PDB entry 6MJ6 | X-ray diffraction, 2.45 A resolution | chains C and D of the 4 polymer chains in the assembly

Chain C:
Name: T cell receptor alpha variable 11, T cell receptor alpha joining 18, Human nkt tcr alpha chain, CHIMERIC PROTEIN, Human nkt tcr alpha chain
Organism: Mus musculus
UniProtKB: chimeric construct of A0A0B4J1J9, K7N5M3: residues 1-92 from A0A0B4J1J9 (A0A0B4J1J9_MOUSE) positions 22-113 (UniProt number = residue number + 21); residues 114-208 from K7N5M3 positions 116-210 (UniProt number = residue number + 2)
Chain sequence (209 residues; numbered 0 to 208; the number before each row is that of its first residue; numbering starts at 0):
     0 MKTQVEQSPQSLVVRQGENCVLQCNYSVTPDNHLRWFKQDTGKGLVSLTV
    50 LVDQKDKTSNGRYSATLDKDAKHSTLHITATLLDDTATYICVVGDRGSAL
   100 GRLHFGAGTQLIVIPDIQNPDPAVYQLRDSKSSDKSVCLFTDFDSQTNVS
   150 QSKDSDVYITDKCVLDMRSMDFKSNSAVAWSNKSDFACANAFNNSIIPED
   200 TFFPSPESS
Unresolved in the structure: 0-1, 182-184, 205-208
Disulfides: C23-C90, C137-C187
Differences from the reference sequence: initiating methionine (0); linker (113)
Bound ions: Na+: L99 (shared with 1 residue of chain A)
Small-molecule neighbours: JTM (N-[(2S,3S,4R)-1-({4-O-[(4-chlorophenyl)methyl]-alpha-D-galactopyranosyl}oxy)-3,4-dihydroxyoctadecan-2-yl]hexacosanamide): P29, D30, N31, V51, K68, D94, R95, G96

Chain D:
Name: Beta-chain, T cell receptor chain, T cell receptor beta constant 2, CHIMERIC PROTEIN
Organism: Mus musculus
UniProtKB: chimeric construct of A2NTY6, A0N8J3, A0A5B9: residues 0-94 from A2NTY6 (A2NTY6_MOUSE) positions 29-123 (UniProt number = residue number + 29); residues 99-130 from A0N8J3 positions 96-127 (UniProt number = residue number - 3); residues 131-240 from A0A5B9 positions 19-128 (UniProt number = residue number - 112)
Chain sequence (241 residues; each row starts with the number of its first residue; numbering starts at 0):
     0 MEAAVTQSPRNKVAVTGGKVTLSCNQTNNHNNMYWYRQDTGHGLRLIHYS
    50 YGAGSTEKGDIPDGYKASRPSQENFSLILELATPSQTSVYFCASGDEGYT
   100 QYFGPGTRLLVLEDLRNVTPPKVSLFEPSKAEISHTQKATLVCLATGFYP
   150 DHVELSWWVNGKEVHSGVCTDPQPLKEQPALNDSRYSLSSRLRVSATFWQ
   200 NPRNHFRCQVQFYGLSENDEWTQDRAKPVTQIVSAEAWGRA
Unresolved in the structure: 0-1
Disulfides: C23-C91, C142-C207
Differences from the reference sequence: linker (95-98, 130); variant C168 (Ser56 in A0A5B9), S186 (Cys74 in A0A5B9)

How chain C and chain D interact:
Inter-chain disulfides: C162(C)-C168(D)
Residue-residue contacts - 97 pairs, chain C then chain D:
  N31(C) with Y98(D)
  H32(C) with Y98(D)
  R34(C) with T99(D)
  Q38(C) with Q37(D), hydrogen bond; F90(D)
  G41(C) with R107(D), hydrogen bond (backbone-side chain)
  K42(C) with F90(D)
  L44(C) with L43(D), hydrophobic; F102(D), hydrophobic
  V51(C) with Y98(D)
  I89(C) with Q37(D)
  R95(C) with Y98(D)
  G96(C) with Y98(D)
  S97(C) with E96(D); Y98(D)
  A98(C) with N31(D); Y33(D); D95(D); E96(D), hydrogen bond (backbone-backbone); G97(D)
  R101(C) with L45(D); Y48(D), hydrogen bond; D59(D), salt bridge
  L102(C) with Y35(D); Q100(D)
  F104(C) with Y35(D), hydrophobic; G42(D); L43(D); F102(D), hydrophobic
  G105(C) with G42(D)
  A106(C) with G40(D); H41(D); G42(D)
  D120(C) with H134(D), salt bridge
  Y124(C) with S128(D); A130(D), hydrophobic; E131(D); H134(D); T135(D)
  Q125(C) with S128(D)
  L126(C) with F125(D); E126(D); T139(D); V141(D), hydrophobic
  R127(C) with F125(D); E126(D), hydrogen bond (backbone-backbone)
  D128(C) with S123(D), hydrogen bond; L124(D); F125(D)
  S129(C) with L124(D), hydrogen bond (backbone-backbone); E126(D), hydrogen bond; E235(D); A236(D)
  K130(C) with E235(D), salt bridge
  S135(C) with F125(D)
  V136(C) with F125(D), hydrophobic; L143(D), hydrophobic
  L138(C) with T139(D)
  T140(C) with R192(D)
  D141(C) with T135(D); R192(D), salt bridge
  Y157(C) with L174(D), hydrophobic; E176(D), hydrogen bond (side chain-backbone); Q177(D)
  I158(C) with L174(D)
  T159(C) with D170(D); S188(D); R190(D), hydrogen bond
  D160(C) with R190(D)
  C162(C) with C168(D), disulfide; T169(D); R190(D)
  V163(C) with C168(D)
  L164(C) with G166(D); V167(D); C168(D), hydrophobic; R192(D)
  D165(C) with S165(D); G166(D), hydrogen bond (backbone-backbone)
  M166(C) with K137(D); S165(D); R192(D); V193(D); S194(D)
  R167(C) with H164(D); S165(D), hydrogen bond (backbone-side chain)
  M169(C) with S194(D)
  F171(C) with K137(D); R192(D)
  S173(C) with R192(D), hydrogen bond
  S175(C) with R190(D), hydrogen bond
  A176(C) with R190(D)
  V177(C) with R190(D)
  W179(C) with L143(D), hydrophobic; S186(D)
  F201(C) with H134(D)
  P203(C) with A130(D), hydrophobic
Interface residues without a listed pair, chain C (55 interface residues in all): F36, G43, V49, L99, K134
Interface residues without a listed pair, chain D (54 interface residues in all): Y50, P104, K175

Summary:
The interface between chain C and chain D involves 55 residues on one side and 54 on the other, with 1
disulfide bond, 14 hydrogen bonds and 4 salt bridges. Among the polar pairs are R101(C)-D59(D),
D120(C)-H134(D) and K130(C)-E235(D). Chain C binds compound JTM.
Chain C is T cell receptor alpha variable 11, T cell receptor alpha joining 18, Human nkt tcr alpha chain,
CHIMERIC PROTEIN, Human nkt tcr alpha chain and chain D is Beta-chain, T cell receptor chain, T cell receptor
beta constant 2, CHIMERIC PROTEIN, both from Mus musculus; the structure, Crystal structure of the mCD1d/xxx
(JJ166) /iNKTCR ternary complex, was determined by X-ray diffraction (same publication as 6MIV, 6MIY, 6MJ4,
6MJA, 6MJI, 6MJJ and 6MJQ).
